PDB entry 2J09 | X-ray diffraction, 2.00 A resolution | chain A

Chain A:
Name: Deoxyribodipyrimidine photo-lyase
Source organism: Thermus thermophilus
Notes: EC 4.1.99.3
Reference sequence: P61497 (PHR_THET8); residues 1-420 here = UniProt positions 1-420
Sequence (420 residues; each row starts with the number of its first residue):
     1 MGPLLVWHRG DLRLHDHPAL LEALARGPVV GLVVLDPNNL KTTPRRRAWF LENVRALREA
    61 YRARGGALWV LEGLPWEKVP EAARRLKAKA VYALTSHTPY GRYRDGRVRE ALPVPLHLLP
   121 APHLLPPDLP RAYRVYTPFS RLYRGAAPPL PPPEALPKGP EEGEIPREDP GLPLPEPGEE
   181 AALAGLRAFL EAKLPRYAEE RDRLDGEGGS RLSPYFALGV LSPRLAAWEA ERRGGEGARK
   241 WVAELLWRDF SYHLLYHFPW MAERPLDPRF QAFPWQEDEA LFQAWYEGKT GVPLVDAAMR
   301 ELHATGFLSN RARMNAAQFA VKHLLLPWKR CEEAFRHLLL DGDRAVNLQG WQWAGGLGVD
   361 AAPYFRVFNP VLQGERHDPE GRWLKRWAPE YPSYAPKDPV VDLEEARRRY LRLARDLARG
Disordered / not traced: 1
Ligand contacts:
  - FAD (flavin-adenine dinucleotide): Tyr197, Gly209, Ser210, Arg211, Leu212, Ser213, Phe216, Trp241, Glu244, Leu245, Trp247, Arg248, Ser251, Phe307, Leu308, Ser309, Asn310, Arg313, Met314, Ala317, Phe335, Leu339, Asp341, Gly342, Asp343, Val346, Asn347, Gln349, Gly350, Trp351
  - FMN (flavin mononucleotide): His8, Arg9, Gly10, Val34, Leu35, Asp36, Asn39, Leu40, Thr42, Arg46, Phe50, Ser96, Thr98, Tyr100, Gly101, Arg104, Ala217, Leu218, Gly342
Swiss-Prot annotation at these positions:
  - region (Interaction with DNA): Glu244 to Ser251, Asn310, Arg311
  - binding site (FAD): Tyr197, Gly209 to Ser213, Trp241, Arg248, Asn310, Asp341 to Asp343
  - binding site (DNA): Arg201, Gln373
  - site (Electron transfer via tryptophanyl radical): Trp275, Trp328, Trp351
  - mutagenesis: Arg201 (R201A: Reduces CPD repair activity by 20%), Lys240 (K240A: Reduces CPD repair activity by 20%), Trp247 (W247A: Reduces CPD repair activity by 20%), Arg311 (R311A: Strongly reduces interaction with DNA), Trp353 (W353A: Strongly reduces interaction with DNA. Reduces CPD repair activity by 80%), Arg366 (R366A: Strongly reduces interaction with DNA)

In short:
Ligands of chain A: flavin-adenine dinucleotide and flavin mononucleotide. From UniProt: 12 FAD-binding
residues, DNA-binding residues Arg201 and Gln373 and 6 mutagenesis sites.
Chain A is Deoxyribodipyrimidine photo-lyase (Thermus thermophilus); the structure, Thermus DNA photolyase
with FMN antenna chromophore, was determined by X-ray diffraction (same publication as 2J08).
